9BYG - chains A and B of the 4 polymer chains in the assembly; structure by electron microscopy, 3.77 A resolution.

[Chain A (and B)]
Molecule: Ribonucleoside-diphosphate reductase subunit alpha
Source organism: Bacillus subtilis
Notes: EC 1.17.4.1; chain B of this document is another copy of the same molecule, construct and numbering; everything in this record applies to it too
UniProt: P50620 (RIR1_BACSU); residues 1-700 here = UniProt positions 1-700
Chain sequence (700 residues; row label = number of the first residue in the row):
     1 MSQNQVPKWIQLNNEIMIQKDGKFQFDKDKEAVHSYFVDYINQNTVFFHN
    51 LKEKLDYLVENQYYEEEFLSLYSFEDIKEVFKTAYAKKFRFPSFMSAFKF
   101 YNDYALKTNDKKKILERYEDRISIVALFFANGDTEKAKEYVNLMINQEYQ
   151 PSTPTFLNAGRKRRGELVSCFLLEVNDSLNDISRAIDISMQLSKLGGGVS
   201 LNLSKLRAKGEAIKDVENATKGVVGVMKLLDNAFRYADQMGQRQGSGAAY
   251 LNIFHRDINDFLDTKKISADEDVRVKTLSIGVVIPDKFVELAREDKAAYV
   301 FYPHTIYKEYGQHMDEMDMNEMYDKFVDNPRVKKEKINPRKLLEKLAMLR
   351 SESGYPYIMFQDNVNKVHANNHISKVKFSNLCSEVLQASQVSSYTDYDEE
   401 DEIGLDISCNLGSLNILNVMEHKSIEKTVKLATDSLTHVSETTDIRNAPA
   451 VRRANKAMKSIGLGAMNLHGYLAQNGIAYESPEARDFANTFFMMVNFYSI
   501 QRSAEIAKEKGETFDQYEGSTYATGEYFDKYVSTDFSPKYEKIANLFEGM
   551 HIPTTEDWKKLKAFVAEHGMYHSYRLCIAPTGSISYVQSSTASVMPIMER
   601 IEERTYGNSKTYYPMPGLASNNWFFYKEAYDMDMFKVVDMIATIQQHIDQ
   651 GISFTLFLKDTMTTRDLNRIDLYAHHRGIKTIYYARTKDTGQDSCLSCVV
Not modelled in the structure: 1-5, 689-700
Curated features (UniProtKB/Swiss-Prot):
  - active site: Asn380 (Proton acceptor), Cys382 (Cysteine radical intermediate), Glu384 (Proton acceptor)
  - binding site (substrate): Thr153, Ser169, Cys170, Gly198, Asn380 to Glu384, Pro580 to Ile584
  - site: Cys170 (Important for hydrogen atom transfer), Asp177 (Allosteric effector binding), Arg207 (Allosteric effector binding), Cys409 (Important for hydrogen atom transfer), Tyr683 (Important for electron transfer), Tyr684 (Important for electron transfer), Cys695 (Interacts with thioredoxin/glutaredoxin), Cys698 (Interacts with thioredoxin/glutaredoxin)
  - mutagenesis: His255 (H255Y: In ts-A 73; temperature-sensitive lethal mutation)
Ligand contacts:
  - ATP (adenosine-5'-triphosphate): Val33, His34, Phe37, Val38, Asn42, Phe89, Arg90, Phe91, Arg117
  - 2'-deoxyguanosine-5'-diphosphate (DGI): Val46, Phe47, Phe48, His49, Asn50, Leu51, Lys54, Lys78, Phe81, Lys82, Tyr85, Asp120
  - dTTP (TTP), molecule 1: Asp177, Ser178, Leu179, Asn180, Ile182, Leu206, Arg207, Ala212, Ile213, Lys214, Ala219, Thr220, Lys221, His304
  - dTTP (TTP), molecule 2: Lys194, Tyr236, Ala237, Asp238, Gln239
From the paper describing this entry:
  - catalytic residues: Cys382, Tyr684 (citing earlier work)

[How chain A and chain B interact]
Residue-residue contacts (64; chain A residue first):
  Leu179(A) - Met190(B)
  Leu179(A) - Gln191(B)
  Leu179(A) - Lys194(B)
  Leu179(A) - Tyr236(B)  hydrophobic
  Asn180(A) - Gln191(B)  hydrogen bond
  Asn180(A) - Asn447(B)
  Ile182(A) - Tyr236(B)
  Ser183(A) - Asp187(B)  hydrogen bond
  Ser183(A) - Met190(B)
  Arg184(A) - Arg184(B)
  Asp187(A) - Ser183(B)  hydrogen bond
  Met190(A) - Leu179(B)
  Met190(A) - Ser183(B)
  Gln191(A) - Leu179(B)
  Gln191(A) - Asn180(B)
  Lys194(A) - Leu179(B)
  Lys194(A) - Lys214(B)
  Ile213(A) - Met240(B)  hydrophobic
  Asp215(A) - Arg163(B)
  Val216(A) - Met240(B)  hydrophobic
  Val216(A) - Gln242(B)
  Ala219(A) - Met240(B)
  Ala219(A) - Gly241(B)
  Lys221(A) - Arg235(B)
  Lys221(A) - Tyr236(B)
  Lys221(A) - Asp238(B)  salt bridge
  Gly225(A) - Tyr236(B)
  Val226(A) - Tyr236(B)
  Leu229(A) - Asn232(B)
  Leu229(A) - Ala233(B)  hydrophobic
  Leu229(A) - Tyr236(B)  hydrophobic
  Asn232(A) - Lys228(B)
  Asn232(A) - Leu229(B)
  Asn232(A) - Asn232(B)  hydrogen bond
  Ala233(A) - Leu229(B)  hydrophobic
  Arg235(A) - Lys221(B)
  Tyr236(A) - Leu179(B)  hydrophobic
  Tyr236(A) - Ile182(B)
  Tyr236(A) - Lys221(B)
  Tyr236(A) - Gly225(B)
  Tyr236(A) - Val226(B)
  Tyr236(A) - Leu229(B)  hydrophobic
  Asp238(A) - Lys221(B)  salt bridge
  Met240(A) - Val216(B)  hydrophobic
  Met240(A) - Glu217(B)
  Met240(A) - Asn218(B)
  Asp396(A) - Arg446(B)
  Asp396(A) - Asn447(B)  hydrogen bond
  Tyr397(A) - Asp401(B)  hydrogen bond
  Tyr397(A) - Ile403(B)
  Tyr397(A) - Arg446(B)
  Tyr397(A) - Asn447(B)
  Tyr397(A) - Pro449(B)  hydrophobic
  Asp398(A) - Arg446(B)  salt bridge
  Asp401(A) - Tyr397(B)  hydrogen bond
  Ile403(A) - Tyr397(B)
  Arg446(A) - Asp396(B)
  Arg446(A) - Tyr397(B)
  Arg446(A) - Asp398(B)  salt bridge
  Asn447(A) - Asn180(B)  hydrogen bond
  Asn447(A) - Asp396(B)  hydrogen bond
  Asn447(A) - Tyr397(B)
  Pro449(A) - Tyr397(B)  hydrophobic
  Arg452(A) - Asp398(B)  salt bridge
Also at the interface, not in a pair above, chain A (36 interface residues in all): Arg163, Ile186, Gly222, Tyr394
Also at the interface, not in a pair above, chain B (37 interface residues in all): Asp215, Ala219

[Summary]
36 residues of chain A face 37 of chain B across their interface; the contacts include 9 hydrogen bonds and 5
salt bridges. Polar pairs include Lys221(A)-Asp238(B), Asp398(A)-Arg446(B) and Arg452(A)-Asp398(B). Chain A
binds dTTP, ATP and 2'-deoxyguanosine-5'-diphosphate. From the paper: catalytic residues Cys382(A) and
Tyr684(A).
Both chains are Ribonucleoside-diphosphate reductase subunit alpha (Bacillus subtilis). Entry 9BYG (Class 19
model for product condition of Bacillus subtilis ribonucleotide reductase complex) was determined by electron
microscopy together with 9BW3, 9BWX, 9BX2, 9BX3, 9BX6, 9BX8 and 39 further entries from the same study.
